PDB entry 7AH6 | X-ray diffraction, 3.00 A resolution | chains A and B

Chain A (and B):
Protein: Indoleamine 2,3-dioxygenase 1
Source organism: Homo sapiens
Notes: EC 1.13.11.52; chain B of this document is another copy of the same molecule, construct and numbering; everything in this record applies to it too
UniProt: P14902 (I23O1_HUMAN); residue numbers follow UniProt; this construct covers 1-403
Amino-acid sequence (423 residues; numbered -19 to 403; the number before each row is that of its first residue; numbers below 1 keep their minus sign (Met-19 is residue -19)):
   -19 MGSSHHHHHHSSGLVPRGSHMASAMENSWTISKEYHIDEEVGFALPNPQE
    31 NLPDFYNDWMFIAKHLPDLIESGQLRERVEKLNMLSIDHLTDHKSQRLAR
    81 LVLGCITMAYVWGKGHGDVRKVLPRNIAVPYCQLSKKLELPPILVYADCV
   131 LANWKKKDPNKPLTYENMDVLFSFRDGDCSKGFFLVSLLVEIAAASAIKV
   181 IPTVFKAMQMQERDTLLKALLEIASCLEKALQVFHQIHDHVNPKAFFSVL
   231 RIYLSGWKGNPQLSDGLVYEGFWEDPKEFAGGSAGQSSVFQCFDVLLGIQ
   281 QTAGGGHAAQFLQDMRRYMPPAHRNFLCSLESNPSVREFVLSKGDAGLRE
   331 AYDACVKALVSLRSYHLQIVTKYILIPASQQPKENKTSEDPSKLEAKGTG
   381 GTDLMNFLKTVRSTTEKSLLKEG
Unresolved in the structure: -19 to 11, 362-380 (chain B: -19 to 11, 361-380, 402-403)
Construct notes: initiating methionine (-19); expression tag (-18 to 0); conflict Ser3 (His in P14902)
Ion coordination: heme Fe: His346 (together with 4-bromanyl-2-(4H-1,2,4-triazol-3-yl)aniline)
Ligand contacts:
  - heme (HEM): Phe163, Ser167, Val170, Phe214, Ile217, Val221, Phe226, Ser263, Ala264, Gly265, Phe270, Phe291, Leu292, Arg343, His346, Ile349, Val350, Tyr353, Ile354, Leu384, Phe387, Leu388, Val391
  - 4-bromanyl-2-(4H-1,2,4-triazol-3-yl)aniline (RCW), molecule 1: Tyr126, Cys129, Val130, Phe163, Phe164, Ser167, Leu234, Gly262, Ser263, Ala264, His346
  - 4-bromanyl-2-(4H-1,2,4-triazol-3-yl)aniline (RCW), molecule 2: Val170, Leu207, Phe214, Val269, Phe270, Phe273, Leu339, Leu342, Arg343, His346
Reported in the primary citation:
  - binding site for 4-bromanyl-2-(4H-1,2,4-triazol-3-yl)aniline: Cys129, Phe214, Gly262

How chain A and chain B interact:
Inter-chain disulfides: Cys308(A)-Cys308(B)
Residue-residue contacts (15; chain A residue first):
  Glu119(A) - Gln280(B)
  Phe259(A) - Gly284(B)
  Thr282(A) - Arg297(B)  hydrogen bond (backbone-side chain)
  Gln290(A) - Gln290(B)  hydrogen bond
  Gln290(A) - Asp294(B)
  Gln290(A) - Arg297(B)  hydrogen bond
  Gln293(A) - Arg297(B)
  Asp294(A) - Gln290(B)  hydrogen bond
  Arg297(A) - Thr282(B)  hydrogen bond
  Arg297(A) - Gln293(B)  hydrogen bond
  Asn305(A) - Glu311(B)  hydrogen bond (side chain-backbone)
  Asn305(A) - Ser312(B)
  Cys308(A) - Cys308(B)  disulfide
  Ser309(A) - Cys308(B)
  Ser312(A) - Asn305(B)  hydrogen bond (backbone-side chain)
Also at the interface, not in a pair above, chain A (15 interface residues in all): Gln280, Ala283, Gly284, Glu311
Also at the interface, not in a pair above, chain B (14 interface residues in all): Lys116, Gly285, Arg296

Overview:
15 residues of chain A and 14 residues of chain B are in contact, with 1 disulfide bond and 8 hydrogen bonds.
Polar pairs include Thr282(A)-Arg297(B), Gln290(A)-Gln290(B) and Gln290(A)-Arg297(B). Chain A binds heme and
4-bromanyl-2-(4H-1,2,4-triazol-3-yl)aniline. The paper reports a binding site for
4-bromanyl-2-(4H-1,2,4-triazol-3-yl)aniline at Cys129(A), Phe214(A) and Gly262(A).
Both chains are Indoleamine 2,3-dioxygenase 1 (Homo sapiens). Entry 7AH6 (Crystal structure of indoleamine
2,3-dioxygenase 1 (IDO1) in complex with ferric heme and MMG-0752) was determined by X-ray diffraction
together with 7AH4 and 7AH5 from the same study.
